PDB entry 4MUY | X-ray diffraction, 1.80 A resolution | chain A

Chain A:
Name: 4-hydroxy-3-methylbut-2-enyl diphosphate reductase
Source organism: Escherichia coli
Notes: EC 1.17.1.2
UniProtKB: C9QSC3 (C9QSC3_ECOD1); residue numbers follow UniProt; this construct covers 1-315
Sequence (327 residues; row label = number of the first residue in the row; numbers below 1 keep their minus sign (Met-11 is residue -11)):
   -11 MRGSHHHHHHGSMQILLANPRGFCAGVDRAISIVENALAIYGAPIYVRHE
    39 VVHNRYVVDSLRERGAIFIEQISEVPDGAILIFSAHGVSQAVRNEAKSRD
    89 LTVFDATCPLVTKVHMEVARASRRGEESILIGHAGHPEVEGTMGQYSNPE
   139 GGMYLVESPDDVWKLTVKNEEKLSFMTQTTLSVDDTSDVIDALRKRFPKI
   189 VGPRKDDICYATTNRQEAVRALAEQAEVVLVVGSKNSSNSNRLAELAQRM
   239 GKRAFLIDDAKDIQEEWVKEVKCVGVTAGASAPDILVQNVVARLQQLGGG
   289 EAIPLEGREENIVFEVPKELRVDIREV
Not modelled in the structure: -11 to 0, 310-315
Differences from the reference sequence: expression tag (-11 to 0)
Bound ions: 3Fe-4S cluster Fe: Cys12, Cys96, Cys197
Residues lining bound ligands:
  - pyridin-4-ylmethyl trihydrogen diphosphate (2E5): Val15, Val40, His41, Ala73, His74, Val99, His124, Glu126, Thr167, Thr168, Asn224, Ser225, Ser226, Asn227, Ser269
  - 3Fe-4S cluster (F3S): Cys12, Gly14, Val15, Cys96, Leu98, Val99, Thr167, Cys197, Tyr198, Ala199, Thr200, Ala268

Summary:
Chain A binds 3Fe-4S cluster and pyridin-4-ylmethyl trihydrogen diphosphate. The 3Fe-4S cluster Fe site is
built by Cys12, Cys96 and Cys197.
Chain A is 4-hydroxy-3-methylbut-2-enyl diphosphate reductase (Escherichia coli); the structure, IspH in
complex with pyridin-4-ylmethyl diphosphate, was determined by X-ray diffraction, deposited together with
4MUX, 4MV5 and 4MV0.
